Entry 7YSQ (electron microscopy, 6.80 A resolution (low resolution: residue-level contacts below are approximate; hydrogen-bond / salt-bridge calls are withheld)); this record covers chains D and I of the 8 polymer chains in the assembly.

# Chain D
Molecule: Tubulin alpha chain
Organism: Drosophila melanogaster
UniProtKB: P06603 (TBA1_DROME); residue numbers follow UniProt; this construct covers 1-450
Chain sequence (450 residues; each row starts with the number of its first residue):
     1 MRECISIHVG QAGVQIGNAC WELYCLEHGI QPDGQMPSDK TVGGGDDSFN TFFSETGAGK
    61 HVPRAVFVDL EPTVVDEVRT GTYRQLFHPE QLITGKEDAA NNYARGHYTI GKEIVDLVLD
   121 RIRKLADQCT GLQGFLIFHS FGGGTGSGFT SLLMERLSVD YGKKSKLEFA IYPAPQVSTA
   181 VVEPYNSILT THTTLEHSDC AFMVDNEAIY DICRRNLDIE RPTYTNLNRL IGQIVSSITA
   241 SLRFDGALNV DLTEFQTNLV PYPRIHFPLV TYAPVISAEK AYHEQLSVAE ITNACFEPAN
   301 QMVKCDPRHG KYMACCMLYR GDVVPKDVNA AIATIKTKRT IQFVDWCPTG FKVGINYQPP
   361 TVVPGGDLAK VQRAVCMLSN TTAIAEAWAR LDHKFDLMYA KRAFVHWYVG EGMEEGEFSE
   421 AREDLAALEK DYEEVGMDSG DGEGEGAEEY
Unresolved in the structure: 37-46, 433-450
Small-molecule neighbours: GTP (guanosine-5'-triphosphate): Gly10, Gln11, Ala12, Gln15, Asp69, Glu71, Asp98, Ala99, Ala100, Asn101, Ser140, Gly143, Gly144, Thr145, Ile171, Thr179, Val204, Asn206, Tyr224, Leu227, Asn228
UniProt features mapped onto this chain:
  - active site: Glu254
  - binding site (GTP): Gln11, Glu71, Ser140, Gly144, Thr145, Thr179, Asn206, Asn228
  - binding site (Mg(2+)): Glu71
  - site: Tyr450 (Involved in polymerization)
  - modified residue: Lys40 (N6-acetyllysine)

# Chain I
Molecule: Tubulin beta-1 chain
Organism: Drosophila melanogaster
UniProtKB: Q24560 (TBB1_DROME); the author numbering skips numbers that UniProt does not, so the offset changes along the chain: 1-44 = UniProt 1-44; 47-360 = UniProt 45-358; 369-457 = UniProt 359-447
Chain sequence (447 residues; each row starts with the number of its first residue; note: 10 numbers in that range are skipped by the numbering (no residue carries them; nothing is unmodelled there)):
     1 MREIVHIQAG QCGNQIGAKF WEIISDEHGI DATGAYHGDS DLQL
    47 ERINVYYNEA SGGKYVPRAV LVDLEPGTMD SVRSGPFGQI FRPDNFVFGQ SGAGNNWAKG
   107 HYTEGAELVD SVLDVVRKEA ESCDCLQGFQ LTHSLGGGTG SGMGTLLISK IREEYPDRIM
   167 NTYSVVPSPK VSDTVVEPYN ATLSVHQLVE NTDETYCIDN EALYDICFRT LKLTTPTYGD
   227 LNHLVSLTMS GVTTCLRFPG QLNADLRKLA VNMVPFPRLH FFMPGFAPLT SRGSQQYRAL
   287 TVPELTQQMF DAKNMMAACD PRHGRYLTVA AIFRGRMSMK EVDEQMLNIQ NKNSSYFVEW
   347 IPNNVKTAVC DIPP
   369 RGLKMSATFI GNSTAIQELF KRISEQFTAM FRRKAFLHWY TGEGMDEMEF TEAESNMNDL
   429 VSEYQQYQEA TADEDAEFEE EQEAEVDEN
Unresolved in the structure: 437-457
Small-molecule neighbours:
  - GTP-gamma-S (GSP; 5'-guanosine-diphosphate-monothiophosphate): Gly10, Gln11, Cys12, Gln15, Glu71, Gly100, Asn101, Ser140, Gly143, Gly144, Thr145, Gly146, Asp179, Asn206, Tyr210, Tyr224, Leu227, Asn228
  - GTP (guanosine-5'-triphosphate): Gln247, Leu248, Asn249, Lys254
UniProt features mapped onto this chain:
  - binding site (GTP): Gln11, Glu71, Ser140, Gly144, Thr145, Gly146, Asn206, Asn228
  - binding site (Mg(2+)): Glu71
  - modified residue (Phosphoserine): Ser40, Ser341

# Interface between chain D and chain I
Contacting residue pairs (66):
  Gln11(D) with Gly246(I); Gln247(I); Asn249(I)
  Thr73(D) with Arg2(I); Arg48(I); Asn249(I)
  Glu77(D) with Glu47(I)
  Glu97(D) with Cys131(I); Gln133(I); Arg164(I); Arg253(I)
  Asp98(D) with Asp251(I)
  Ala100(D) with Arg253(I); Lys254(I); Val257(I)
  Asn101(D) with Lys254(I)
  Arg105(D) with Arg253(I)
  Pro175(D) with Asn349(I)
  Gln176(D) with Asp329(I); Glu330(I); Leu333(I)
  Val177(D) with Asp329(I)
  Ser178(D) with Asn349(I); Val351(I); Thr353(I)
  Thr179(D) with Leu248(I); Lys352(I); Thr353(I)
  Ala180(D) with Asn258(I)
  Val181(D) with Asn258(I); Thr314(I); Asn349(I); Asn350(I)
  Val182(D) with Val257(I); Asn258(I)
  Tyr210(D) with Met325(I); Lys326(I)
  Asp211(D) with Lys326(I)
  Arg221(D) with Met323(I); Ser324(I)
  Pro222(D) with Ser324(I)
  Tyr224(D) with Gln247(I); Leu248(I); Met325(I)
  Lys394(D) with Pro348(I)
  Leu397(D) with Glu345(I); Trp346(I); Pro348(I)
  Met398(D) with Trp346(I); Ile347(I); Pro348(I)
  Lys401(D) with Phe262(I); Trp346(I)
  Arg402(D) with Phe262(I)
  Ala403(D) with Pro261(I)
  Phe404(D) with Val257(I); Asn258(I); Val260(I); Pro261(I)
  His406(D) with Val260(I); Pro261(I); Phe262(I); Pro263(I)
  Trp407(D) with Ala256(I); Val257(I); Val260(I)
Also at the interface, not in a pair above, chain D (35 interface residues in all): Val74, Lys96, Asn102, Glu220, Val405
Also at the interface, not in a pair above, chain I (40 interface residues in all): Met1, Met259, Arg322

# In short
35 residues of chain D and 40 residues of chain I are in contact. GTP is bound between chain D and chain I.
Bound to chain I: GTP-gamma-S.
Here chain D is Tubulin alpha chain and chain I is Tubulin beta-1 chain, both from Drosophila melanogaster.
Entry 7YSQ (GTPgammaS Tube decorated with kinesin) was determined by electron microscopy together with 7YSN,
7YSO, 7YSP and 7YSR from the same study.
